7U76 - chains A and T of the 3 polymer chains in the assembly; structure by X-ray diffraction, 1.69 A resolution.

Chain A:
Protein: DNA polymerase eta
From: Homo sapiens
Notes: EC 2.7.7.7
UniProtKB: Q9Y253 (POLH_HUMAN); residue numbers follow UniProt; this construct covers 1-432
Sequence (435 residues; row label = number of the first residue in the row; numbers below 1 keep their minus sign (Gly-2 is residue -2)):
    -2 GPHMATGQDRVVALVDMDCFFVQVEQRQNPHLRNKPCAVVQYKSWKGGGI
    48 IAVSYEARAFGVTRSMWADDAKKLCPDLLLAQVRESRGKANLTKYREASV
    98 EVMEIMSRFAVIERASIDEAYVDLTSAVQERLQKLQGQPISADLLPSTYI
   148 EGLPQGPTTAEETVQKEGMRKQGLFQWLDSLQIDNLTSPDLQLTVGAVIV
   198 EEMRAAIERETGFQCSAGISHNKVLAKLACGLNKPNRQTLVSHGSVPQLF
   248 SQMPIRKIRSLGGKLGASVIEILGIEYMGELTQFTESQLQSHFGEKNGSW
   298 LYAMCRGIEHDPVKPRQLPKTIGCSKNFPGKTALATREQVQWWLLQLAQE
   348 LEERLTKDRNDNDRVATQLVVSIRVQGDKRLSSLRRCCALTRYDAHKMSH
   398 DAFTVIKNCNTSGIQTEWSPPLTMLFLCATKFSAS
Not modelled in the structure: 155-159
Sequence notes: expression tag (-2 to 0)
Ion coordination: Mn2+ site 1: Asp13, Asp115, Glu116 (together with 2'-deoxyguanosine-5'-triphosphate) (shared with 2 residues of chain P); Mn2+ site 2: Asp13, Met14, Asp115 (together with diphosphate) (shared with 1 residue of chain P)
Residues lining bound ligands: 2'-deoxyguanosine-5'-triphosphate / diphosphate: Asp13, Met14, Asp15, Cys16, Phe17, Phe18, Gln38, Ile48, Ala49, Tyr52, Arg55, Arg61, Leu89, Ile114, Asp115, Glu116, Lys231
Curated features (UniProtKB/Swiss-Prot):
  - binding site (Mg(2+)): Asp13, Met14, Asp115, Glu116
  - binding site (Mn(2+)): Asp13, Met14, Asp115, Glu116
  - binding site (a 2'-deoxyribonucleoside 5'-triphosphate): Arg61
  - natural variant: Val37 (deletion: In XPV), Leu75 (deletion: In XPV), Arg93 (R93P: In XPV), Arg111 (R111H: In XPV), Thr122 (T122P: In XPV), Gly153 (G153D: In a breast cancer sample), Thr191 (T191P: In XPV), Gly263 (G263V: In XPV), Val266 (V266D: In XPV), Gly295 (G295R: In XPV), Arg361 (R361S: In XPV)
  - mutagenesis: Tyr52 (Y52A/F: Reduces DNA polymerase activity; Y52E: Reduces DNA polymerase activity. Increases fidelity of replication and reduces translesion bypass), Arg61 (R61A: Reduces enzymatic activity by two-thirds), Ser62 (S62G: Increased DNA polymerase activity and translesion bypass compared to wild-type), Ala68 (A68S/V: Severe reduction in thymine dimer translesion bypass), Asn324 to Pro326 (Reduces binding to chromatin and to monoubiquitinated PCNA. Abolishes binding to monoubiquitinated PCNA; when associated with 705-E--H-713 Del)

Chain T:
Molecule: 12-nt DNA strand
Sequence (12 nucleotides; each row starts with the number of its first residue):
     1 CATTATGACGCT

Chain A / chain T interface:
Residue-residue contacts (42; chain A residue first):
  Gln38(A) - DT4(T)  hydrogen bond to the base
  Gln38(A) - DA5(T)  sugar contact
  Tyr39(A) - DT4(T)  phosphate contact
  Tyr39(A) - DA5(T)  hydrogen bond to the phosphate
  Trp42(A) - DA2(T)  stacking on the base
  Ile48(A) - DT4(T)  base contact
  Arg61(A) - DT4(T)  hydrogen bond to the base
  Ser62(A) - DT3(T)  hydrogen bond to the base
  Trp64(A) - DT3(T)  sugar contact
  Trp64(A) - DT4(T)  phosphate contact
  Lys86(A) - DT6(T)  salt bridge to the phosphate
  Ala87(A) - DA5(T)  sugar contact
  Leu89(A) - DA5(T)  phosphate contact
  Leu89(A) - DT6(T)  phosphate contact
  Arg93(A) - DT6(T)  salt bridge to the phosphate
  Arg93(A) - DG7(T)  salt bridge to the phosphate
  Glu110(A) - DC9(T)  phosphate contact
  Lys293(A) - DG10(T)  sugar contact
  Lys311(A) - DC9(T)  salt bridge to the phosphate
  Arg313(A) - DA8(T)  salt bridge to the phosphate
  Arg313(A) - DC9(T)  salt bridge to the phosphate
  Pro316(A) - DA8(T)  phosphate contact
  Lys317(A) - DA8(T)  hydrogen bond to the phosphate
  Lys317(A) - DC9(T)  salt bridge to the phosphate
  Thr318(A) - DG7(T)  sugar contact
  Thr318(A) - DA8(T)  hydrogen bond to the phosphate
  Ile319(A) - DG7(T)  phosphate contact
  Gly320(A) - DT6(T)  sugar contact
  Gly320(A) - DG7(T)  hydrogen bond to the phosphate
  Cys321(A) - DT6(T)  phosphate contact
  Ser322(A) - DA5(T)  sugar contact
  Ser322(A) - DT6(T)  hydrogen bond to the phosphate
  Lys323(A) - DA5(T)  salt bridge to the phosphate
  Asn324(A) - DT4(T)  sugar contact
  Asn324(A) - DA5(T)  hydrogen bond to the phosphate
  Pro326(A) - DC1(T)  phosphate contact
  Pro326(A) - DA2(T)  base contact
  Gly327(A) - DC1(T)  hydrogen bond to the phosphate
  Thr329(A) - DA2(T)  base contact
  Arg351(A) - DT6(T)  salt bridge to the phosphate
  Arg351(A) - DG7(T)  salt bridge to the phosphate
  Arg382(A) - DC9(T)  base contact
Also at the interface, not in a pair above, chain A (31 interface residues in all): Arg111, Glu347
Also at the interface, not in a pair above, chain T (11 interface residues in all): DC11

Summary:
Chain A and chain T form an interface of 31 and 11 residues respectively; the contacts include 10 hydrogen
bonds, 10 salt bridges and 1 aromatic stacking contact. Among the polar pairs are Gln38(A)-DT4(T),
Arg61(A)-DT4(T) and Ser62(A)-DT3(T). Bound to chain A: 2'-deoxyguanosine-5'-triphosphate / diphosphate.
Chain A is DNA polymerase eta (Homo sapiens) and chain T is a 12-nt DNA strand; the structure, Human DNA
polymerase eta-DNA ternary mismatch complex:reaction with 0.5 mM Mn2+ for 1800s then with 10 ..., was
determined by X-ray diffraction (same publication as 7U72, 7U73, 7U74, 7U75, 7U77, 7U78 and 26 further
entries).
